Entry 5SX4 (X-ray diffraction, 2.80 A resolution); this record covers chains I and J of the 3 polymer chains in the assembly.

Chain I:
Name: Panitumumab Fab Light Chain
Organism: Homo sapiens
Notes: antibody fragment or engineered binder
Amino-acid sequence (214 residues; row label = number of the first residue in the row):
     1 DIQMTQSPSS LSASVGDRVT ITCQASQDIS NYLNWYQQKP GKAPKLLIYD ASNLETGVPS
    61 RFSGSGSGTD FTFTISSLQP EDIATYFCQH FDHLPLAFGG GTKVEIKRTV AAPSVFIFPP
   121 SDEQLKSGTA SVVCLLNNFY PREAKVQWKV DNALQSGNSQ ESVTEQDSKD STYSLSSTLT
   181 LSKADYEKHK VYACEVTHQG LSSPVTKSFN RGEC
Not modelled in the structure: 214
Disulfide bonds: Cys-23/Cys-88, Cys-134/Cys-194

Chain J:
Name: Panitumumab Fab Heavy Chain
Organism: Homo sapiens
Notes: antibody fragment or engineered binder
Amino-acid sequence (221 residues; numbered 1 to 221; the number before each row is that of its first residue):
     1 QVQLQESGPG LVKPSETLSL TCTVSGGSVS SGDYYWTWIR QSPGKGLEWI GHIYYSGNTN
    61 YNPSLKSRLT ISIDTSKTQF SLKLSSVTAA DTAIYYCVRD RVTGAFDIWG QGTMVTVSSA
   121 STKGPSVFPL APCSRSTSES TAALGCLVKD YFPEPVTVSW NSGALTSGVH TFPAVLQSSG
   181 LYSLSSVVTV PSSNFGTQTY TCNVDHKPSN TKVDKTVERK C
Not modelled in the structure: 134-140, 192-197, 219-221
Disulfide bonds: Cys-22/Cys-97, Cys-146/Cys-202

Chain I / chain J interface:
Pairs across the interface (62; chain I residue first):
  Asn-34(I) / Gly-104(J)  hydrogen bond (side chain-backbone)
  Asn-34(I) / Ala-105(J)
  Tyr-36(I) / Ala-105(J)
  Tyr-36(I) / Phe-106(J)  hydrogen bond (side chain-backbone)
  Tyr-36(I) / Trp-109(J)
  Gln-38(I) / Gln-41(J)  hydrogen bond
  Gln-38(I) / Tyr-96(J)  hydrogen bond
  Ala-43(I) / Tyr-96(J)  hydrophobic
  Ala-43(I) / Gly-110(J)
  Pro-44(I) / Trp-109(J)
  Leu-46(I) / Arg-101(J)
  Leu-46(I) / Ala-105(J)  hydrophobic
  Leu-46(I) / Phe-106(J)
  Leu-46(I) / Asp-107(J)
  Tyr-49(I) / Arg-101(J)
  Glu-55(I) / Arg-101(J)  salt bridge
  Phe-87(I) / Leu-47(J)  hydrophobic
  Gln-89(I) / Phe-106(J)
  Phe-91(I) / Thr-103(J)
  Phe-91(I) / Gly-104(J)
  Leu-94(I) / Trp-49(J)  hydrophobic
  Leu-94(I) / Asn-60(J)
  Pro-95(I) / Trp-49(J)  hydrophobic
  Leu-96(I) / Trp-49(J)
  Leu-96(I) / Phe-106(J)  hydrophobic
  Phe-98(I) / Leu-47(J)  hydrophobic
  Phe-98(I) / Phe-106(J)  hydrophobic
  Phe-98(I) / Trp-109(J)  hydrophobic
  Phe-116(I) / Thr-141(J)
  Phe-116(I) / Ala-143(J)  hydrophobic
  Phe-118(I) / Leu-130(J)
  Phe-118(I) / Ala-131(J)
  Phe-118(I) / Ala-143(J)
  Pro-119(I) / Ala-131(J)
  Pro-119(I) / Cys-133(J)  hydrophobic
  Ser-121(I) / Phe-128(J)
  Ser-121(I) / Pro-129(J)
  Glu-123(I) / Pro-129(J)
  Gln-124(I) / Phe-128(J)
  Gln-124(I) / Lys-149(J)
  Ser-131(I) / Leu-147(J)
  Ser-131(I) / Lys-149(J)
  Val-133(I) / Leu-130(J)  hydrophobic
  Leu-135(I) / Phe-172(J)  hydrophobic
  Leu-135(I) / Val-187(J)  hydrophobic
  Asn-137(I) / His-170(J)  hydrogen bond
  Asn-137(I) / Thr-189(J)
  Asn-138(I) / His-170(J)
  Gln-160(I) / Val-175(J)
  Gln-160(I) / Leu-176(J)  hydrogen bond (side chain-backbone)
  Gln-160(I) / Gln-177(J)
  Glu-161(I) / Val-175(J)
  Ser-162(I) / Phe-172(J)
  Ser-162(I) / Pro-173(J)  hydrogen bond (side chain-backbone)
  Ser-162(I) / Val-175(J)
  Val-163(I) / Pro-173(J)
  Thr-164(I) / Phe-172(J)
  Ser-174(I) / His-170(J)  hydrogen bond
  Ser-174(I) / Phe-172(J)
  Leu-175(I) / Phe-172(J)
  Ser-176(I) / Phe-172(J)
  Glu-213(I) / Cys-133(J)
Interface residues without a listed pair, chain I (37 interface residues in all): Phe-209, Asn-210
Interface residues without a listed pair, chain J (41 interface residues in all): Ile-39, Glu-48, Asn-62, Pro-63, Asp-100, Gln-111, Pro-132, Ala-142, Leu-144, Thr-171, Lys-215

Summary:
37 residues of chain I and 41 residues of chain J are in contact, with 8 hydrogen bonds and 1 salt bridge.
Among the polar pairs are Glu-55(I)/Arg-101(J), Asn-34(I)/Gly-104(J) and Tyr-36(I)/Phe-106(J).
Chain I is Panitumumab Fab Light Chain and chain J is Panitumumab Fab Heavy Chain, both from Homo sapiens; the
structure, Crystal Structure of panitumumab in complex with epidermal growth factor receptor domain 3, was
determined by X-ray diffraction (same publication as 5SX5).
